Entry 2A4G (X-ray diffraction, 2.50 A resolution); this record covers chains B and D of the 4 polymer chains in the assembly.

# Chain B (and D)
Molecule: NS4a peptide
Notes: chain D of this document is another copy of the same molecule, construct and numbering; everything in this record applies to it too
Amino-acid sequence (23 residues; row label = number of the first residue in the row):
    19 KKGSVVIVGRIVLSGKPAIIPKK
Disordered / not traced: 19 (chain D: 19-20, 37-41)
Sequence notes: cloning artifact (19-20, 40-41); engineered mutation Ser-22 (Cys576 in 51039195)

# Interface between chain B and chain D
Residue-residue contacts - 13 pairs, chain B then chain D:
  Gly-33(B) with Ser-32(D)
  Lys-34(B) with Leu-31(D); Ser-32(D); Gly-33(D), hydrogen bond (backbone-backbone)
  Pro-35(B) with Val-30(D); Leu-31(D)
  Ala-36(B) with Ile-29(D); Val-30(D), hydrogen bond (backbone-backbone)
  Ile-37(B) with Arg-28(D); Ile-29(D), hydrophobic
  Ile-38(B) with Arg-28(D), hydrogen bond (backbone-backbone); Val-30(D), hydrophobic
  Lys-40(B) with Val-26(D), hydrogen bond (side chain-backbone)
Also at the interface, not in a pair above, chain D (8 interface residues in all): Gly-27

# Summary
The interface between chain B and chain D involves 7 residues on one side and 8 on the other, with 4 hydrogen
bonds. Polar contacts include Lys-40(B)/Val-26(D), Lys-34(B)/Gly-33(D) and Ala-36(B)/Val-30(D).
Chain B and chain D are both NS4a peptide; the structure, Hepatitis C Protease NS3-4A serine protease with
Ketoamide Inhibitor SCH225724 Bound, was determined by X-ray diffraction.
